Entry 2HND (X-ray diffraction, 2.50 A resolution); this record covers chains A and B.

== Chain A ==
Molecule: Reverse transcriptase/ribonuclease H
Organism: Human immunodeficiency virus 1
Notes: EC 2.7.7.49; fragment: p66
Reference sequence: P04585 (POL_HV1H2); residues 4-537 here correspond to UniProt positions 590-1123 (UniProt number = residue number + 586)
Amino-acid sequence (534 residues; each row starts with the number of its first residue):
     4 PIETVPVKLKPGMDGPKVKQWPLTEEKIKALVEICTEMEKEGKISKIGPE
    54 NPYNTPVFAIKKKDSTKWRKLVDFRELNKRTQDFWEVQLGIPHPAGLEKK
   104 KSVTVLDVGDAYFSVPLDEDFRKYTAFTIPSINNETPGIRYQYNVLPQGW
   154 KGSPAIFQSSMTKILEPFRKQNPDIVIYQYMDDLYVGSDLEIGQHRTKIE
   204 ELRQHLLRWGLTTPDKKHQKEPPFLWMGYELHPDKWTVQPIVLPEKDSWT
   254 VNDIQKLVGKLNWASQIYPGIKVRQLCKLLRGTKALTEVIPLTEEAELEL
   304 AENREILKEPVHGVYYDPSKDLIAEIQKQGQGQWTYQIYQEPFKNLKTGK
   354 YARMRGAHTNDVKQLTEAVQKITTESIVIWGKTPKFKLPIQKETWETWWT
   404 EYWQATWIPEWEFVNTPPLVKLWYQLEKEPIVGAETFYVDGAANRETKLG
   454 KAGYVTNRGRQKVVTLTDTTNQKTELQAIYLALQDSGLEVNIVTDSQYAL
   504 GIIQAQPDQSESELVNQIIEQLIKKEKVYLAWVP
Not modelled in the structure: 444-454
Modified residues: Cys280 (3-sulfinoalanine; CSD)
Sequence notes: engineered mutation Glu101 (Lys687 in P04585); modified residue (280)
Bound ions: Mg2+ near Asp443 (its only coordinating residue here)
Ligand contacts: non-nucleoside rt inhibitor nevirapine (NVP; 11-cyclopropyl-5,11-dihydro-4-methyl-6H-dipyrido[3,2-b:2',3'-e][1,4]diazepin-6-one): Pro95, Leu100, Glu101, Lys103, Val106, Val179, Ile180, Tyr181, Tyr188, Val189, Gly190, Phe227, Trp229, Leu234, His235, Pro236, Tyr318

== Chain B ==
Molecule: Reverse transcriptase/ribonuclease H
Organism: Human immunodeficiency virus 1
Notes: EC 2.7.7.49; fragment: p51
Reference sequence: P04585 (POL_HV1H2); residues 7-428 here correspond to UniProt positions 593-1014 (UniProt number = residue number + 586)
Amino-acid sequence (422 residues; numbered 7 to 428; the number before each row is that of its first residue):
     7 TVPVKLKPGMDGPKVKQWPLTEEKIKALVEICTEMEKEGKISKIGPENPY
    57 NTPVFAIKKKDSTKWRKLVDFRELNKRTQDFWEVQLGIPHPAGLEKKKSV
   107 TVLDVGDAYFSVPLDEDFRKYTAFTIPSINNETPGIRYQYNVLPQGWKGS
   157 PAIFQSSMTKILEPFRKQNPDIVIYQYMDDLYVGSDLEIGQHRTKIEELR
   207 QHLLRWGLTTPDKKHQKEPPFLWMGYELHPDKWTVQPIVLPEKDSWTVND
   257 IQKLVGKLNWASQIYPGIKVRQLCKLLRGTKALTEVIPLTEEAELELAEN
   307 REILKEPVHGVYYDPSKDLIAEIQKQGQGQWTYQIYQEPFKNLKTGKYAR
   357 MRGAHTNDVKQLTEAVQKITTESIVIWGKTPKFKLPIQKETWETWWTEYW
   407 QATWIPEWEFVNTPPLVKLWYQ
Not modelled in the structure: 89-94, 213-224, 228-232, 357-361
Sequence notes: engineered mutation Glu101 (Lys687 in P04585)

== Chain A / chain B interface ==
Contacting residue pairs (98):
  Val8(A) - Pro52(B)  hydrophobic
  Val8(A) - Glu53(B)
  Pro9(A) - Glu53(B)
  Gln85(A) - Glu53(B)  hydrogen bond (side chain-backbone)
  Asp86(A) - Lys20(B)  salt bridge
  Asp86(A) - Pro55(B)
  Phe87(A) - Pro52(B)
  Phe87(A) - Pro55(B)
  Trp88(A) - Pro52(B)  hydrogen bond (backbone-backbone)
  Trp88(A) - Asn54(B)
  Trp88(A) - Pro55(B)
  Trp88(A) - Asn57(B)
  Trp88(A) - Arg143(B)
  Gln91(A) - Asn137(B)
  Gln91(A) - Pro140(B)  hydrogen bond (side chain-backbone)
  Leu92(A) - Lys22(B)
  Gly93(A) - Asn137(B)
  Ile94(A) - Asn137(B)
  Pro95(A) - Asn136(B)
  Pro95(A) - Asn137(B)
  His96(A) - Asn136(B)  hydrogen bond (backbone-side chain)
  Gly99(A) - Asn136(B)
  Gly99(A) - Glu138(B)
  Leu100(A) - Glu138(B)
  Ile159(A) - Pro52(B)  hydrophobic
  Ser162(A) - Pro52(B)
  Thr165(A) - Pro140(B)
  Tyr181(A) - Asn137(B)
  Tyr181(A) - Glu138(B)
  Arg358(A) - Gln394(B)  hydrogen bond
  Arg358(A) - Glu396(B)  salt bridge
  Glu370(A) - Gln394(B)
  Gln373(A) - Glu396(B)
  Gln373(A) - Thr397(B)
  Gln373(A) - Thr400(B)  hydrogen bond
  Gln373(A) - Trp401(B)
  Ile380(A) - Leu26(B)
  Ile380(A) - Thr27(B)
  Val381(A) - Pro25(B)  hydrophobic
  Val381(A) - Ile135(B)
  Val381(A) - Asn136(B)  hydrogen bond (backbone-backbone)
  Ile382(A) - Ile135(B)
  Ile382(A) - Asn136(B)
  Trp383(A) - Ile135(B)
  Gly384(A) - Thr27(B)
  Gly384(A) - Glu28(B)  hydrogen bond (backbone-backbone)
  Gly384(A) - Ile135(B)
  Trp402(A) - Lys331(B)  hydrogen bond (backbone-side chain)
  Trp402(A) - Asp364(B)  hydrogen bond
  Thr403(A) - Gln334(B)
  Tyr405(A) - Lys331(B)  hydrogen bond (backbone-side chain)
  Trp406(A) - Lys331(B)
  Trp406(A) - Pro392(B)  hydrophobic
  Trp406(A) - Val417(B)
  Trp406(A) - Asn418(B)
  Trp406(A) - Thr419(B)
  Gln407(A) - Lys331(B)  hydrogen bond (backbone-side chain)
  Gln407(A) - Asp364(B)
  Gln407(A) - Pro392(B)
  Gln407(A) - Ile393(B)
  Gln407(A) - Gln394(B)
  Gln407(A) - Val417(B)  hydrogen bond (side chain-backbone)
  Gln407(A) - Asn418(B)
  Ala408(A) - Trp337(B)  hydrophobic
  Ala408(A) - Asp364(B)
  Ala408(A) - Pro392(B)  hydrogen bond (backbone-backbone)
  Ala408(A) - Ile393(B)
  Thr409(A) - Asp364(B)  hydrogen bond (backbone-side chain)
  Trp410(A) - Asn363(B)
  Trp410(A) - Val365(B)  hydrophobic
  Trp410(A) - Trp401(B)
  Trp410(A) - Tyr405(B)
  Pro412(A) - Trp401(B)
  Pro433(A) - Asn255(B)
  Pro433(A) - Leu289(B)  hydrophobic
  Pro433(A) - Thr290(B)
  Ile434(A) - Thr290(B)
  Val435(A) - Thr290(B)
  Thr439(A) - Ala288(B)
  Thr439(A) - Leu289(B)  hydrogen bond (side chain-backbone)
  Tyr441(A) - Lys287(B)  hydrogen bond (side chain-backbone)
  Thr459(A) - Thr286(B)
  Asn460(A) - Thr286(B)
  Asn460(A) - Lys287(B)
  Asn460(A) - Ala288(B)
  Asn494(A) - Leu289(B)
  Val496(A) - Leu289(B)  hydrophobic
  Gln500(A) - Leu422(B)
  Leu503(A) - Leu422(B)  hydrophobic
  Gln507(A) - Pro421(B)
  Tyr532(A) - Asn255(B)  hydrogen bond
  Tyr532(A) - Lys259(B)  hydrogen bond
  Tyr532(A) - Leu289(B)  hydrophobic
  Ala534(A) - Lys259(B)
  Trp535(A) - Leu422(B)  hydrophobic
  Trp535(A) - Trp426(B)  hydrophobic
  Val536(A) - Gln258(B)
  Pro537(A) - Gly262(B)
Also at the interface, not in a pair above, chain A (62 interface residues in all): Ala158, Gln161, Ile180, Gln182, Arg356, Thr376, Thr377, Thr386, Glu432, Gly504
Also at the interface, not in a pair above, chain B (53 interface residues in all): Tyr56, Thr131, Thr139, Val254, Asn265, Gly333, Lys424

== In short ==
Chain A and chain B form an interface of 62 and 53 residues respectively; the contacts include 19 hydrogen
bonds and 2 salt bridges. Polar contacts include Asp86(A)-Lys20(B), Arg358(A)-Glu396(B) and Gln85(A)-Glu53(B).
Chain A binds non-nucleoside rt inhibitor nevirapine.
Here chain A is Reverse transcriptase/ribonuclease H and chain B is Reverse transcriptase/ribonuclease H, both
from Human immunodeficiency virus 1. Entry 2HND (Crystal Structure of K101E Mutant HIV-1 Reverse Transcriptase
in Complex with Nevirapine) was determined by X-ray diffraction, deposited together with 2HNY and 2HNZ.
